Entry 6KYJ (X-ray diffraction, 1.70 A resolution); this record covers chains A and S.

== Chain A ==
Name: Ribulose bisphosphate carboxylase large chain
From: Oryza sativa
Notes: EC 4.1.1.39
Reference sequence: P0C510 (RBL_ORYSA); numbering as in UniProt (aligned over 1-477)
Sequence (477 residues; numbered 1 to 477; the number before each row is that of its first residue):
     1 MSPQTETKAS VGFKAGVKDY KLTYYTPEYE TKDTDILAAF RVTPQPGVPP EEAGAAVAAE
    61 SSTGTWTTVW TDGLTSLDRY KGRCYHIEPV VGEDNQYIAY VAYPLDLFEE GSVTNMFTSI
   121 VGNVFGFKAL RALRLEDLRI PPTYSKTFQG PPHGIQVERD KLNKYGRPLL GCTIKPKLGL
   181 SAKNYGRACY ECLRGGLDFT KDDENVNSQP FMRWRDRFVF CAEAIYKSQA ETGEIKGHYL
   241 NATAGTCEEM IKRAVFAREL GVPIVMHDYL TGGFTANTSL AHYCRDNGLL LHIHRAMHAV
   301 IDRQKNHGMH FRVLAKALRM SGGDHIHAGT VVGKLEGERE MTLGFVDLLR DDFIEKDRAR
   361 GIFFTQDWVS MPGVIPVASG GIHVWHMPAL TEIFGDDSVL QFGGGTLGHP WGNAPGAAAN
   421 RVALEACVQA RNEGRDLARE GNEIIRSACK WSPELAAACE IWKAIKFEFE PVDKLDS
Not modelled in the structure: 1-12, 18-21, 465-477
Swiss-Prot annotation at these positions:
  - active site (Proton acceptor): Lys175, His294
  - binding site (substrate): Asn123, Thr173, Lys177, Arg295, His327, Ser379
  - binding site (Mg(2+)): Lys201, Asp203, Glu204
  - site: Lys334 (Transition state stabilizer)
  - modified residue: Pro3 (N-acetylproline), Lys201 (N6-carboxylysine)
Cystine bridges: Cys247 forms a disulfide with the same residue of a neighbouring copy of this chain
From the paper describing this entry:
  - post-translational modification sites: Lys201

== Chain S ==
Name: Ribulose bisphosphate carboxylase small chain
From: Sorghum bicolor
Notes: EC 4.1.1.39
Reference sequence: E3WDK7 (E3WDK7_SORBI); residues -45 to 123 here correspond to UniProt positions 1-169 (UniProt number = residue number + 46)
Sequence (169 residues; each row starts with the number of its first residue; numbers below 1 keep their minus sign (Met-45 is residue -45)):
   -45 MAPTVMASSA TAVAPFQGLK STATLPVARR STTSFAKVSN GGRIRCMQVW PAYGNKKFET
    15 LSYLPPLTEE QLLKQVDYLL RNNWVPCLEF SKEGFVYREN STSPCYYDGR YWTMWKLPMF
    75 GCTDASQVYK ELQEAIASYP DAYVRILGFD NIKQTQCVSF IAYKPAGSE
Not modelled in the structure: -45 to 0, 120-123
From the paper describing this entry:
  - conformationally variable residues (loop rearrangement): Tyr7 to Asn9, Gly48 to Phe49

== Chain A / chain S interface ==
Contacting residue pairs (82; chain A residue first):
  Gln156(A) - Lys107(S)
  Asp160(A) - Thr109(S)
  Lys161(A) - Cys59(S)
  Lys161(A) - Tyr61(S)
  Lys161(A) - Arg64(S)  hydrogen bond (backbone-side chain)
  Asn163(A) - Glu13(S)
  Asn163(A) - Arg64(S)  hydrogen bond (side chain-backbone)
  Asn163(A) - Arg99(S)
  Lys164(A) - Glu13(S)  salt bridge
  Tyr165(A) - Thr14(S)  hydrogen bond (backbone-side chain)
  Tyr165(A) - Gln110(S)
  Tyr165(A) - Cys111(S)
  Tyr165(A) - Val112(S)  hydrophobic
  Tyr165(A) - Ser113(S)
  Gly166(A) - Thr14(S)
  Gly166(A) - Cys111(S)
  Arg167(A) - Glu13(S)  salt bridge
  Arg167(A) - Thr14(S)  hydrogen bond
  Arg194(A) - Trp4(S)  hydrogen bond (side chain-backbone)
  Arg194(A) - Pro5(S)  hydrogen bond (side chain-backbone)
  Arg194(A) - Ala6(S)
  Gly195(A) - Trp4(S)
  Gly195(A) - Tyr17(S)
  Gly196(A) - Tyr17(S)
  Tyr226(A) - Arg52(S)  hydrogen bond
  Gln229(A) - Tyr61(S)
  Ala230(A) - Lys10(S)
  Glu231(A) - Ala6(S)
  Glu231(A) - Lys10(S)
  Thr232(A) - Lys10(S)
  Thr232(A) - Lys11(S)  hydrogen bond (backbone-backbone)
  Gly233(A) - Phe49(S)
  Glu234(A) - Lys11(S)
  Glu234(A) - Phe12(S)
  Glu234(A) - Glu13(S)  hydrogen bond (side chain-backbone)
  Glu234(A) - Ser16(S)
  Ile235(A) - Val50(S)  hydrophobic
  Ile235(A) - Tyr61(S)  hydrophobic
  Arg258(A) - Ser57(S)
  Arg258(A) - Pro58(S)
  Gly261(A) - Arg52(S)  hydrogen bond (backbone-side chain)
  Gly261(A) - Thr56(S)
  Gly261(A) - Pro58(S)
  Val262(A) - Pro58(S)
  Pro263(A) - Cys59(S)
  Pro263(A) - Tyr61(S)
  Asn287(A) - Pro58(S)
  Gly288(A) - Pro58(S)
  Gly288(A) - Cys59(S)
  Leu289(A) - Pro58(S)  hydrophobic
  Leu290(A) - Cys59(S)  hydrophobic
  Pro410(A) - Met1(S)
  Trp411(A) - Met1(S)
  Trp411(A) - Gln2(S)
  Ala414(A) - Trp4(S)  hydrophobic
  Pro415(A) - Gln2(S)
  Ala418(A) - Trp4(S)  hydrophobic
  Arg421(A) - Glu13(S)  salt bridge
  Arg421(A) - Tyr17(S)
  Val422(A) - Tyr17(S)
  Glu425(A) - Glu13(S)
  Glu425(A) - Thr14(S)
  Glu425(A) - Leu15(S)  hydrogen bond (side chain-backbone)
  Glu425(A) - Ser16(S)  hydrogen bond (side chain-backbone)
  Glu425(A) - Tyr17(S)  hydrogen bond (side chain-backbone)
  Glu425(A) - Leu18(S)
  Ala426(A) - Leu18(S)
  Gln429(A) - Leu18(S)
  Gln429(A) - Leu21(S)
  Gln429(A) - Gln25(S)
  Gln429(A) - Gln29(S)  hydrogen bond (backbone-side chain)
  Arg431(A) - Tyr32(S)  hydrogen bond
  Asn432(A) - Gln29(S)  hydrogen bond
  Asn432(A) - Tyr32(S)
  Asn432(A) - Arg35(S)  hydrogen bond (backbone-side chain)
  Glu433(A) - Lys28(S)
  Glu433(A) - Gln29(S)
  Trp451(A) - Tyr17(S)
  Trp451(A) - Leu18(S)  hydrophobic
  Trp451(A) - Pro19(S)
  Pro453(A) - Gln2(S)
  Glu454(A) - Trp4(S)
Interface residues without a listed pair, chain A (49 interface residues in all): Leu162, Asp198, Lys236, Asp396, Val428, Gly434
Interface residues without a listed pair, chain S (38 interface residues in all): Val3

== Summary ==
49 residues of chain A face 38 of chain S across their interface, with 17 hydrogen bonds and 3 salt bridges.
Polar contacts include Lys164(A)-Glu13(S), Arg167(A)-Glu13(S) and Arg421(A)-Glu13(S). From the paper: a
modification site at Lys201(A); conformational variability at Tyr7(S) and Gly48(S).
Chain A is Ribulose bisphosphate carboxylase large chain (Oryza sativa) and chain S is Ribulose bisphosphate
carboxylase small chain (Sorghum bicolor); the structure, Hybrid-Rubisco (rice RbcL and sorghum RbcS) in
complex with sulfate ions, was determined by X-ray diffraction (same publication as 6KYI).
